PDB entry 1ES1 | X-ray diffraction, 2.10 A resolution | chain A

[Chain A]
Molecule: Cytochrome B5
Organism: Bos taurus
Notes: fragment: trypsin-solubilized fragment
UniProt: P00171 (CYB5_BOVIN); residues 3-84 here correspond to UniProt positions 8-89 (UniProt number = residue number + 5)
Amino-acid sequence (82 residues; each row starts with the number of its first residue):
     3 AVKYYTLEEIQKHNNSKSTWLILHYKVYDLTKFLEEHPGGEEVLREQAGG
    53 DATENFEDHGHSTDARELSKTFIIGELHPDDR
Construct notes: engineered mutation His61 (Val66 in P00171)
Metal / ion sites: heme Fe: His39, His63
Residues lining bound ligands: heme (HEM): Leu23, Leu25, Tyr30, Leu32, Phe35, His39, Pro40, Gly41, Val45, Leu46, Gln49, Ala54, Asn57, Phe58, His61, Gly62, His63, Ser64, Ala67, Leu70, Ser71
Curated features (UniProtKB/Swiss-Prot):
  - binding site (heme): His39, His63
  - modified residue (N6-acetyllysine): Lys5, Lys14
What the authors report for this chain:
  - heme coordination: His39, His63
  - binding site for heme: Ser64
  - mutagenesis - V61H: decreased stability (citing earlier work)
  - contacts within the chain: Asn57-His61 (hydrogen bond)
  - conformationally variable residues (side-chain flip): Phe58 to Gly62

[Overview]
Ligands of chain A: heme. His39 and His63 form the heme Fe site. UniProt lists heme-binding residues His39 and
His63. The paper reports a binding site for heme at Ser64; V61H reduces stability.
Chain A is Cytochrome B5 (Bos taurus); the structure, Crystal structure of VAL61HIS mutant of
trypsin-solubilized fragment of cytochrome B5, was determined by X-ray diffraction (same publication as 1EHB).
